PDB entry 7SAY | X-ray diffraction, 2.10 A resolution | chains A and B of the 3 polymer chains in the assembly

[Chain A (and B)]
Protein: General control transcription factor GCN4/M protein chimera
From: Saccharomyces cerevisiae
Notes: chain B of this document is another copy of the same molecule, construct and numbering; everything in this record applies to it too
UniProt: chimeric construct of P03069, Q6TLP8: residues 39-67 from P03069 (GCN4_YEAST) positions 250-278 (UniProt number = residue number + 211); residues 68-105 from Q6TLP8 positions 49-86 (UniProt number = residue number - 19)
Chain sequence (71 residues; numbered 35 to 105; the number before each row is that of its first residue):
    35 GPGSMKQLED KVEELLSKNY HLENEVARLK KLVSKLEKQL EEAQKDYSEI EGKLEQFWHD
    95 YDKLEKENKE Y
Disordered / not traced: 35-37, 94-105 (chain B: 105)
Differences from the reference sequence: expression tag (35-38)
UniProt features mapped onto this chain:
  - region: Leu42 to Leu63 (Leucine-zipper)
From the paper describing this entry:
  - conformationally variable residues (helix shift): Phe91
  - mutagenesis - Y81A/I84A, E85R, L88A/F91A, W92R: unchanged stability
  - mutagenesis - E85A: unchanged binding to Antibacterial peptide LL-37
  - specificity-determining residues: Glu85
  - mutagenesis - E85R: decreased growth in response to LL-37
  - mutagenesis - E85R: decreased binding to LL-37

[How chain A and chain B interact]
Pairs across the interface (50; chain A residue first):
  Met39(A) - Ser38(B)
  Met39(A) - Met39(B)  hydrophobic
  Met39(A) - Leu42(B)  hydrophobic
  Leu42(A) - Met39(B)  hydrophobic
  Leu42(A) - Leu42(B)  hydrophobic
  Leu42(A) - Glu43(B)
  Leu42(A) - Val46(B)
  Glu43(A) - Leu42(B)
  Val46(A) - Val46(B)  hydrophobic
  Val46(A) - Leu49(B)
  Leu49(A) - Val46(B)
  Leu49(A) - Leu49(B)  hydrophobic
  Leu49(A) - Leu50(B)  hydrophobic
  Leu50(A) - Leu49(B)  hydrophobic
  Lys52(A) - Asn53(B)
  Asn53(A) - Leu49(B)  hydrogen bond (side chain-backbone)
  Asn53(A) - Lys52(B)
  Asn53(A) - Asn53(B)  hydrogen bond
  Asn53(A) - Leu56(B)
  Leu56(A) - Asn53(B)
  Leu56(A) - Leu56(B)  hydrophobic
  Leu56(A) - Glu57(B)
  Leu56(A) - Val60(B)  hydrophobic
  Glu57(A) - Lys52(B)  salt bridge
  Glu59(A) - Val60(B)
  Glu59(A) - Lys64(B)
  Val60(A) - Glu59(B)
  Val60(A) - Val60(B)  hydrophobic
  Val60(A) - Leu63(B)
  Leu63(A) - Val60(B)
  Leu63(A) - Leu63(B)  hydrophobic
  Leu63(A) - Lys64(B)
  Lys64(A) - Leu63(B)
  Leu66(A) - Val67(B)  hydrophobic
  Val67(A) - Leu66(B)  hydrophobic
  Val67(A) - Val67(B)  hydrophobic
  Val67(A) - Leu70(B)
  Leu70(A) - Val67(B)
  Leu70(A) - Leu70(B)  hydrophobic
  Leu70(A) - Glu71(B)
  Leu70(A) - Leu74(B)  hydrophobic
  Gln73(A) - Leu74(B)
  Leu74(A) - Leu70(B)  hydrophobic
  Leu74(A) - Leu74(B)  hydrophobic
  Asp80(A) - Tyr81(B)
  Tyr81(A) - Ala77(B)  hydrogen bond (side chain-backbone)
  Tyr81(A) - Asp80(B)
  Tyr81(A) - Tyr81(B)  hydrogen bond (side chain-backbone)
  Tyr81(A) - Ile84(B)  hydrophobic
  Ile84(A) - Tyr81(B)  hydrophobic
Other interface residues (no listed pair), chain A (26 interface residues in all): Ser38, Lys45, Glu71, Ala77
Other interface residues (no listed pair), chain B (27 interface residues in all): Lys45, Gln73, Leu88

[Overview]
26 residues of chain A face 27 of chain B across their interface, with 4 hydrogen bonds and 1 salt bridge.
Among the polar pairs are Glu57(A)-Lys52(B), Asn53(A)-Leu49(B) and Asn53(A)-Asn53(B). From the paper: E85R of
chain A reduces growth in response to LL-37; the specificity determinant Glu85(A); 5 substitutions were tested
in all.
Chain A and chain B are both General control transcription factor GCN4/M protein chimera (Saccharomyces
cerevisiae); the structure, Fragment of streptococcal M87 protein fused to GCN4 adaptor in complex with human
cathelicidin, was determined by X-ray diffraction.
